Entry 1ML5 (electron microscopy, 14.00 A resolution (very low resolution: no residue pairs are listed; an interface is given only as per-side residue counts)); this record covers chains a and m of the 45 polymer chains in the assembly.

# Chain a
Molecule: 50S 23S ribosomal RNA
Source organism: Escherichia coli
Sequence (2916 nucleotides; numbered 1 to 2906 plus 75 insertion-coded residues; 65 numbers in that range are skipped by the numbering (no residue carries them; nothing is unmodelled there); the number before each row is that of its first residue; a row labelled like 270A-270Z holds insertion residues (270A, then the next letters in order)):
     1 GGUCAAGAUG GUAAGGGCCC ACGGUGGAUG CCUCGGCACC C
    43 GAGCCGAUGA AGGACGUGGC UACCUGCGAU AAGCCAGGGG GAGCCGGUAG CGGGCGU
   101 GGAUCCCUGG AUGUCCGAAU GGGGGAACCC GGCCGGC
  137A G
   138 GGAA
  141A C
   142 GCCGGUCACC GCGC
   161 UUUU
   171 GCGCGGGGGG AACCUGGGGA ACUGAAACAU CUCAGUACCC AGAGGAGAGG AAAGAGAAAU
   231 CGACUCCCUG AGUAGCGGCG AGCGAAAGGG GACCAGCCUA
270A-270Z AACCGUCCGGCUUGUCCGGGCGGGGU
271A-271C CGU
   271 GGG
273A-273F GCCCUC
   274 GGACACCGAA UCCCCAGCCU AGCCGAAGCU GUUGGGAAGC AGCGCCAGAG AGGGUGAAAG
   334 CCCCGUAGGC GAAAGGUGGG GGGAUAGGUG
363A-363F AGGGUA
   364 CCC
   370 GAGUACCCCG UGGUUCGUGG AGCCAUGGGG GAAUCUGGGC GGACCACC
  417A G
   418 GCCUAAGGCU AAGUACUCC
   438 GGGUGACCGA UAGCGCACCA GUACCGUGAG GGAAAGGUGA AAAGAACCCC GG
   491 GAGGGGAGUG AAAUAGAGCC UGAAACCGUG GGCUUACAAG CAGUCAC
   539 GGCCCCGCAA GGGGUU
   556 GUGGCGUGCC UAUUGAAGCA UGAGCCGGCG ACUCACGGUC GUGGGCGAGC UUAA
  609A G
   610 CCGUUGAGG
  618A C
   619 GGAGGCGUAG GGAAACCGAG UCCGAACAGG GCGCAA
654A-654V GCGGGCCGCACGCGGCCCGCAA
   655 AGUCCGCGGC CGUGGACCCG AAACCGGGCG AGCUAGCCCU GGCCAGGGUG AAGCUGGGGU
   715 GAGACCCAGU GGAGGCCCGA ACCGGUGGGG GAUGCAAACC CCUCGGAUGA GCUGGGGCUA
   775 GGAGUGAAAA GCUAACCGAG CCCGGAGAUA GCUGGUUCUC CCCGAAAUGA CUUUAGGGUC
   835 AGCCUCAGGC GCUGACUGGG GCCUGUAGAG CACUGAUAGG GCUAGGGGGC CCACCA
   892 GCCUACCAAA CCCUGUCAAA CUCCGAAGGG UCCCA
   928 GGUGGAGCCU GGGAGUGAGG GCGCGAGCGA UAACGUCCGC GUCCGAG
  974A C
   975 GCGGGAACAA CCGAGACCGC CAGCUAAGGC CCCCAAGUCU GGGCUAAGUG GUAAAGGAUG
  1035 UGGCGCCGCG AAGACAGCCA GGAGGUUGGC UUAGAAGCAG CCAUCCUUUA AAGAGUGCGU
  1095 AAUAGCUCAC UGGUCGAGUG GCGCCGCGCC GAAAAUGAUG CGGGGCUU
 1142A A
  1143 AGCCCAGCGC CGAAGCUGCG GGUCUGGGG
  1173 GAUGACCCCA GGCGGUAGGG GAGCGUUCCC GAUGCCGAUG AAGGCCGACC CGCGAGGCGG
  1233 CUGGAGGUAA GGGAAGUGCG AAUGCCGGCA UGAGUAACGA UAAAGAGGGU GAGAAUCCCU
  1293 CUCGCCGUAA GCCCAAGGGU UCCUACGCAA UGGUCGUCAG CGUAGGGUUA GGCGGGACCU
  1353 AAGGUGAAGC CGAAAGGCGU AGCCGAAGGG CAGCCGGUUA AUAUUCCGGC CCUUCCCGCA
  1413 GGUGCGAUGG GGGGACGCUC UAGGCUAGGG GG
 1444A A
  1445 CCGGA
 1449A G
  1450 CC
  1453 AUGGACGAGC CCGGCCAGAA GCGCAGGG
  1482 UGGGAGGUAG GCAAAUCCGC CUCCCAACAA GCUCUGCGUG GUGGGGAAGC CCGUACGGGU
  1542 GACA
 1545A A
  1546 CCCCCCGAAG CCAGGGAGCC AAGAAAAGCC UCUAAGCA
  1585 CAACCUGCGG GAACCCGUAC CGCAAACCGA CACAGGUGGG CGGGUG
 1630A C
  1631 AAGAGCACUC AGGCGCGCGG GAGAACCCUC GCCAAGGAAC UCUGCAAGUU GGCCCCGUAA
  1691 CUUCGGGAGA AGGGGUGCUC CC
  1716 UGG
  1725 GGUGAUGAGC C
  1741 CCG
  1746 GGGAGCCGCA GUGAACAGGC UCUGGCGACU GUUUACCAAA AACACAGCUC UCUGCGAACU
  1806 CGUAAGAGGA GGUAUAGGGA GCGACGCUUG CCCGGUGCCG GAAGGUCAAG GGGAGGGGU
  1869 GCAA
  1878 GCCCCGAACC GAAGCCCCGG UGAACGGCGG CCGUAACUAU AACGGUCCUA AGGUAGCGAA
  1938 AUUCCUUGUC GGGUAAGUUC CGACCUGCAC GAAAAGCGUA ACGACCGGAG CGCUGUCUCG
  1998 GCGAGGGACC CGGUGAAAUU GAACUGGCCG UGAAGAUGCG GCCUACCCGU GGCAGGACGA
  2058 AAAGACCCCG UGGAGCUUUA CUGCAGCCUG GUGUUGGCUC UUGGUCGCGC CUGCGUAGGA
  2118 UAGGUGGGAG CCUGUGAACC CCCGCCUCCG GGUGGGGGGG AGGCGCCGGU GAAAUACCAC
  2178 CCUGGCGCGG CUGGGGGCCU AA
  2205 CCCUCGGAU
  2215 GGGGG
  2224 GACAGCGCUU GGCGGGCAGU UUGACUGGGG CGGUCGCCUC CUAAAAGGUA ACGGAGGCGC
  2284 CCAAAGGUCC CCUCAGGCGG GACGGAAAUC CGCCGGAGAG CGCAAGGGUA GAAGGGGGCC
  2344 UGACUGCGAG GCCUGCAAGC CGAGCAGGGG CGAAAGCCGG GCCUAGUGAA CCGGUGGUCC
  2404 CGUGUGGAAG GGCCAUCGAU CAACGGAUAA AAGUUACCCC GGGGAUAACA GGCUGAUCUC
  2464 CCCCGAGCGU CCACAGCGGC GGGGAGGUUU GGCACCUCGA UGUCGGCUCG UCGCAUCCUG
  2524 GGGCUGAAGA AGGUCCCAAG GGUUGGGCUG UUCGCCCAUU AAAGCGGCAC GCGAGCUGGG
  2584 UUCAGAACGU CGUGAGACAG UUCGGUCUCU AUCCGCCACG GGCGCAGGAG GCUUGAGGGG
  2644 GGCUCUUCCU AGUACGAGAG GACCGGAAGG GACGCACCUC UGGUUUCCCA GCUGUCCCUC
  2704 CAGGGGCAU
 2712A A
  2713 AGCUGGGUAG CCAUGUGCGG AAGGGAUAAC CGCUGAAAGC AUCUAAGCGG GAAGCCCGCC
  2773 CCAAGAUGAG GCCUCCCACG GCG
  2797 UCA
  2801 AGCCG
  2807 GUAAGGACCC GGGAAGACCA CCCGGUGGAU GGGCCGGGGG UGUAAGCGCC GCGAGGCGUU
  2867 GAGCCGACCG GUCCCAAUCG UCC
  2891 GAGGUCUUGA CCCCUC
Not modelled in the structure: 417A, 654A-654V, 2903-2906

# Chain m
Name: 50S ribosomal protein L13
Source organism: Escherichia coli
Amino-acid sequence (145 residues; numbered 1 to 145; the number before each row is that of its first residue):
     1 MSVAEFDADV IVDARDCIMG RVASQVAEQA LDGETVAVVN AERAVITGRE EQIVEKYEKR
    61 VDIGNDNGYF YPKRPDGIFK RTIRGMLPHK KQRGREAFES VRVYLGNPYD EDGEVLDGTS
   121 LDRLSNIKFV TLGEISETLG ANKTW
Not modelled in the structure: 1-3, 89, 111-130, 142-145

# Chain a / chain m interface
At this resolution (14 A) residue pairs are not listed: 5 residues of chain a and 6 of chain m lie at the interface.

# Overview
5 residues of chain a and 6 residues of chain m are in contact.
Here chain a is 50S 23S ribosomal RNA and chain m is 50S ribosomal protein L13, both from Escherichia coli.
Entry 1ML5 (Structure of the E. coli ribosomal termination complex with release factor 2) was determined by
electron microscopy.
